PDB entry 1I97 | X-ray diffraction, 4.50 A resolution (low resolution: residue-level contacts below are approximate; hydrogen-bond / salt-bridge calls are withheld) | chains A and H of the 21 polymer chains in the assembly

# Chain A
Molecule: 16S RRNA
Source organism: Thermus thermophilus
Sequence (1514 nucleotides; numbered 2 to 1515; the number before each row is that of its first residue):
     2 UGUUGGAGAG UUUGAUCCUG GCUCAGGGUG AACGCUGGCG GCGUGCCUAA GACAUGCAAG
    62 UCGUGCGGGC CGCGGGGUUU UACUCCGUGG UCAGCGGCGG ACGGGUGAGU AACGCGUGGG
   122 UGACCUACCC GGAAGAGGGG GACAACCCGG GGAAACUCGG GCUAAUCCCC CAUGUGGACC
   182 CGCCCCUUGG GGUGUGUCCA AAGGGCUUUG CCCGCUUCCG GAUGGGCCCG CGUCCCAUCA
   242 GCUAGUUGGU GGGGUAAUGG CCCACCAAGG CGACGACGGG UAGCCGGUCU GAGAGGAUGG
   302 CCGGCCACAG GGGCACUGAG ACACGGGCCC CACUCCUACG GGAGGCAGCA GUUAGGAAUC
   362 UUCCGCAAUG GGCGCAAGCC UGACGGAGCG ACGCCGCUUG GAGGAAGAAG CCCUUCGGGG
   422 UGUAAACUCC UGAACCCGGG ACGAAACCCC CGACGAGGGG ACUGACGGUA CCGGGGUAAU
   482 AGCGCCGGCC AACUCCGUGC CAGCAGCCGC GGUAAUACGG AGGGCGCGAG CGUUACCCGG
   542 AUUCACUGGG CGUAAAGGGC GUGUAGGCGG CCUGGGGCGU CCCAUGUGAA AGACCACGGC
   602 UCAACCGUGG GGGAGCGUGG GAUACGCUCA GGCUAGACGG UGGGAGAGGG UGGUGGAAUU
   662 CCCGGAGUAG CGGUGAAAUG CGCAGAUACC GGGAGGAACG CCGAUGGCGA AGGCAGCCAC
   722 CUGGUCCACC CGUGACGCUG AGGCGCGAAA GCGUGGGGAG CAAACCGGAU UAGAUACCCG
   782 GGUAGUCCAC GCCCUAAACG AUGCGCGCUA GGUCUCUGGG UCUCCUGGGG GCCGAAGCUA
   842 ACGCGUUAAG CGCGCCGCCU GGGGAGUACG GCCGCAAGGC UGAAACUCAA AGGAAUUGAC
   902 GGGGGCCCGC ACAAGCGGUG GAGCAUGUGG UUUAAUUCGA AGCAACGCGA AGAACCUUAC
   962 CAGGCCUUGA CAUGCUAGGG AACCCGGGUG AAAGCCUGGG GUGCCCCGCG AGGGGAGCCC
  1022 UAGCACAGGU GCUGCAUGGC CGUCGUCAGC UCGUGCCGUG AGGUGUUGGG UUAAGUCCCG
  1082 CAACGAGCGC AACCCCCGCC GUUAGUUGCC AGCGGUUCGG CCGGGCACUC UAACGGGACU
  1142 GCCCGCGAAA GCGGGAGGAA GGAGGGGACG ACGUCUGGUC AGCAUGGCCC UUACGGCCUG
  1202 GGCGACACAC GUGCUACAAU GCCCACUACA AAGCGAUGCC ACCCGGCAAC GGGGAGCUAA
  1262 UCGCAAAAAG GUGGGCCCAG UUCGGAUUGG GGUCUGCAAC CCGACCCCAU GAAGCCGGAA
  1322 UCGCUAGUAA UCGCGGAUCA GCCAUGCCGC GGUGAAUACG UUCCCGGGCC UUGUACACAC
  1382 CGCCCGUCAC GCCAUGGGAG CGGGCUCUAC CCGAAGUCGC CGGGAGCCUA CGGGCAGGCG
  1442 CCGAGGGUAG GGCCCGUGAC UGGGGCGAAG UCGUAACAAG GUAGCUGUAC CGGAAGGUGC
  1502 GGCUGGAUCA CCUC
Bound ions: Mg2+ site 1 near G21 (its only coordinating residue here); Mg2+ site 2 near G78 (its only coordinating residue here); Mg2+ site 3 near G104 (its only coordinating residue here); Mg2+ site 4 near A166 (its only coordinating residue here); Mg2+ site 5 near G183 (its only coordinating residue here); Mg2+ site 6 near G190 (its only coordinating residue here); Mg2+ site 7: G294, G541; Mg2+ site 8 near C526 (its only coordinating residue here); Mg2+ site 9 near U543 (its only coordinating residue here); Mg2+ site 10: A555, A556, A557; Mg2+ site 11 near G571 (its only coordinating residue here); Mg2+ site 12: G578, C579, G580; 10 more Mg2+ sites not listed
Ligand contacts:
  - tetracycline (TAC), molecule 1: A238, U239, C240, A241, G242, G871, G872, C873, U882
  - tetracycline (TAC), molecule 2: G910, C911, G1166, G1167, U1326, A1327, A1359
  - tetracycline (TAC), molecule 3: G918, G919, U920, U1213, G1214, U1322, C1323, G1324, A1330, A1331, U1332
  - tetracycline (TAC), molecule 4: G943, G1035, C1036, C1176, U1177, G1178, G1179
  - tetracycline (TAC), molecule 5: U1141, G1142, C1143, C1144, C1145, G1146, C1147, A1151, G1152, C1153, G1154, G1155, G1156, G1163
  - octadecatungstenyl diphosphate (WO2): C511, U1177, C1379
Reported in the primary citation:
  - binding site for tetracycline: G943

# Chain H
Protein: 30S ribosomal protein S8
Source organism: Thermus thermophilus
UniProtKB: P24319 (RS8_THETH); residues 1-138 here = UniProt positions 1-138
Amino-acid sequence (138 residues; each row starts with the number of its first residue):
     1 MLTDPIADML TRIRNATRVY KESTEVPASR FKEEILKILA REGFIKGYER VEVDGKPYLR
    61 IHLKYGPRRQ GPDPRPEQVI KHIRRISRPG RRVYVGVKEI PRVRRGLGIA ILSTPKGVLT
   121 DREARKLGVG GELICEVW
Ligand contacts: octadecatungstenyl diphosphate (WO2): Arg102, Arg105, Gly106, Arg122

# Interface between chain A and chain H
Residue-residue contacts (15; chain A residue first):
  C569(A) with Gly90(H)
  G570(A) with Pro89(H)
  C573(A) with Ser29(H)
  U581(A) with Gly131(H)
  C582(A) with Val129(H); Gly130(H); Gly131(H)
  A625(A) with Ser113(H); Thr114(H); Pro115(H); Gly117(H)
  G637(A) with Met1(H)
  C807(A) with Met1(H)
  G855(A) with Arg88(H); Pro89(H)
Other interface residues (no listed pair), chain A (13 interface residues in all): C583, A623, C809, C852
Other interface residues (no listed pair), chain H (18 interface residues in all): Leu2, Thr11, Arg12, Tyr94, Gly96, Val97

# Overview
The interface between chain A and chain H involves 13 residues on one side and 18 on the other. Chain A binds
octadecatungstenyl diphosphate and 5 copies of tetracycline. Chain H binds octadecatungstenyl diphosphate.
G294(A) and G541(A) coordinate Mg2+ site 7. The paper reports a binding site for tetracycline at G943(A).
Here chain A is 16S RRNA and chain H is 30S ribosomal protein S8, both from Thermus thermophilus. Entry 1I97
(Crystal structure of the 30S ribosomal subunit from thermus thermophilus in complex with tetracycline) was
determined by X-ray diffraction together with 1I94, 1I95 and 1I96 from the same study.
